Entry 5JSZ (X-ray diffraction, 3.00 A resolution); this record covers chains A and B of the 4 polymer chains in the assembly.

# Chain A
Name: Energy-coupling factor transporter ATP-binding protein EcfA1
From: Lactobacillus delbrueckii subsp. bulgaricus (strain ATCC 11842 / DSM 20081 / JCM 1002 / NBRC 13953 / NCIMB 11778)
Notes: EC 3.6.3.-
UniProt: Q1GBJ0 (ECFA1_LACDA); numbering as in UniProt (aligned over 2-282)
Amino-acid sequence (300 residues; each row starts with the number of its first residue; numbers below 1 keep their minus sign (Met-17 is residue -17)):
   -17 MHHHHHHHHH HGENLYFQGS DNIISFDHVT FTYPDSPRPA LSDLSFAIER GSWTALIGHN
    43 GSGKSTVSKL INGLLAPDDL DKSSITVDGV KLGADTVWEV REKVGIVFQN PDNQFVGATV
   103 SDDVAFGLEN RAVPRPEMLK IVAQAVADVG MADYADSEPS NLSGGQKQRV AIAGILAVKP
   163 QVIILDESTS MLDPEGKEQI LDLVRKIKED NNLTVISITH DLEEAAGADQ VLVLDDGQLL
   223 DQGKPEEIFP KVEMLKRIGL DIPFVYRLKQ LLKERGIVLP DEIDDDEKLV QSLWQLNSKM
Unresolved in the structure: -17 to 0, 281-282
Sequence notes: initiating methionine (-17); expression tag (-16 to 1)
UniProt features mapped onto this chain:
  - binding site (ATP): Gly40 to Ser47

# Chain B
Name: Energy-coupling factor transporter ATP-binding protein EcfA2
From: Lactobacillus delbrueckii subsp. bulgaricus (strain ATCC 11842 / DSM 20081 / JCM 1002 / NBRC 13953 / NCIMB 11778)
Notes: EC 3.6.3.-
UniProt: Q1GBI9 (ECFA2_LACDA); residues 1-287 here = UniProt positions 1-287
Amino-acid sequence (287 residues; each row starts with the number of its first residue):
     1 MAIKFENVSY VYSPGSPLEA IGLDQLNFSL EEGKFIALVG HTGSGKSTLM QHFNALLKPT
    61 SGKIEIAGYT ITPETGNKGL KDLRRKVSLA FQFSEAQLFE NTVLKDVEYG PRNFGFSEDE
   121 AREAALKWLK KVGLKDDLIE HSPFDLSGGQ MRRVALAGVL AYEPEIICLD EPAAGLDPMG
   181 RLEMMQLFKD YQAAGHTVIL VTHNMDDVAD YADDVLALEH GRLIKHASPK EVFKDSEWLQ
   241 KHHLAEPRSA RFAAKLEAAG LKLPGQPLTM PELADAIKQS LKGGEHE
Unresolved in the structure: 283-287
UniProt features mapped onto this chain:
  - binding site (ATP): Gly40 to Ser47

# Interface between chain A and chain B
Pairs across the interface (35; chain A residue first):
  Ser172(A) - Gly175(B)
  Met173(A) - Phe93(B)  hydrophobic
  Asp175(A) - His203(B)
  Pro176(A) - Asn204(B)
  Glu177(A) - Ala245(B)
  Asp243(A) - Leu182(B)
  Phe246(A) - Arg248(B)
  Phe246(A) - Phe252(B)  hydrophobic
  Phe246(A) - Met270(B)  hydrophobic
  Phe246(A) - Leu273(B)  hydrophobic
  Arg249(A) - Met270(B)
  Leu250(A) - Phe252(B)  hydrophobic
  Leu250(A) - Leu273(B)  hydrophobic
  Leu253(A) - Met270(B)
  Leu253(A) - Pro271(B)
  Leu253(A) - Ala274(B)  hydrophobic
  Leu254(A) - Ala274(B)
  Leu254(A) - Ile277(B)  hydrophobic
  Arg257(A) - Ala274(B)
  Arg257(A) - Asp275(B)  salt bridge
  Arg257(A) - Lys278(B)  hydrogen bond (backbone-side chain)
  Ile259(A) - Leu281(B)  hydrophobic
  Asp268(A) - Arg248(B)  salt bridge
  Asp268(A) - Phe252(B)
  Leu271(A) - Phe252(B)  hydrophobic
  Val272(A) - Phe252(B)  hydrophobic
  Val272(A) - Lys255(B)
  Val272(A) - Leu256(B)  hydrophobic
  Val272(A) - Ala259(B)  hydrophobic
  Leu275(A) - Phe252(B)  hydrophobic
  Leu275(A) - Leu256(B)  hydrophobic
  Leu275(A) - Leu261(B)
  Leu275(A) - Ile277(B)  hydrophobic
  Trp276(A) - Ala259(B)
  Asn279(A) - Leu261(B)
Other interface residues (no listed pair), chain A (23 interface residues in all): His41, Asn42, Glu205, Gly241
Other interface residues (no listed pair), chain B (26 interface residues in all): Ser147, Asp177, Pro178, Met179, Ser249, Gly260

# In short
23 residues of chain A and 26 residues of chain B are in contact, with 1 hydrogen bond and 2 salt bridges.
Polar pairs include Arg257(A)-Asp275(B), Asp268(A)-Arg248(B) and Arg257(A)-Lys278(B). Curated annotation
(UniProt) lists 8 ATP-binding residues on chain A; 8 ATP-binding residues on chain B.
Here chain A is Energy-coupling factor transporter ATP-binding protein EcfA1 and chain B is Energy-coupling
factor transporter ATP-binding protein EcfA2, both from Lactobacillus delbrueckii subsp. bulgaricus (strain
ATCC 11842 / DSM 20081 / JCM 1002 / NBRC 13953 / NCIMB 11778). Entry 5JSZ (Folate ECF transporter: apo state)
was determined by X-ray diffraction (same publication as 5D0Y and 5D3M).
